Entry 7TK9 (electron microscopy, 6.00 A resolution (low resolution: residue-level contacts below are approximate; hydrogen-bond / salt-bridge calls are withheld)); this record covers chains C and D of the 27 polymer chains in the assembly.

# Chain C
Name: ATP synthase subunit alpha
Source organism: Saccharomyces cerevisiae
UniProtKB: P07251 (ATPA_YEAST); residues 1-510 here correspond to UniProt positions 36-545 (UniProt number = residue number + 35)
Amino-acid sequence (510 residues; each row starts with the number of its first residue):
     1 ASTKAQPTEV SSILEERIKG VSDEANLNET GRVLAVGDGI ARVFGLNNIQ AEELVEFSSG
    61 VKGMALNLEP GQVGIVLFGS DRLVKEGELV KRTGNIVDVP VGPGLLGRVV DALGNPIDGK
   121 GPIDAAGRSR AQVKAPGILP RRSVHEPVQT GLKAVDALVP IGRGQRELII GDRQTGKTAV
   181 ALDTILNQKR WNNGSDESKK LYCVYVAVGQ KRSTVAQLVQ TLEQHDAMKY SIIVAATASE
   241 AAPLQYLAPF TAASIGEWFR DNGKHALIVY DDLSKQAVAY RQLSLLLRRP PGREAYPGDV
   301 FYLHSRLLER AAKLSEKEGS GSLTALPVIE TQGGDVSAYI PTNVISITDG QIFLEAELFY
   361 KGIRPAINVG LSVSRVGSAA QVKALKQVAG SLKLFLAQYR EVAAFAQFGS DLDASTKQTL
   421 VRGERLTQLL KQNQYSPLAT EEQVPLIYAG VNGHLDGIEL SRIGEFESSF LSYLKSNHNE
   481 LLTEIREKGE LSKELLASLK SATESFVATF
Unresolved in the structure: 1-11, 510
UniProt features mapped onto this chain:
  - binding site (ATP): Gly171 to Thr178
  - site: Ser372 (Required for activity)
  - modified residue (Phosphoserine): Ser22, Ser143

# Chain D
Name: ATP synthase subunit beta
Source organism: Saccharomyces cerevisiae
Notes: EC 7.1.2.2
UniProtKB: P00830 (ATPB_YEAST); residues 1-478 here correspond to UniProt positions 34-511 (UniProt number = residue number + 33)
Amino-acid sequence (478 residues; numbered 1 to 478; the number before each row is that of its first residue):
     1 ASAAQSTPIT GKVTAVIGAI VDVHFEQSEL PAILNALEIK TPQGKLVLEV AQHLGENTVR
    61 TIAMDGTEGL VRGEKVLDTG GPISVPVGRE TLGRIINVIG EPIDERGPIK SKLRKPIHAD
   121 PPSFAEQSTS AEILETGIKV VDLLAPYARG GKIGLFGGAG VGKTVFIQEL INNIAKAHGG
   181 FSVFTGVGER TREGNDLYRE MKETGVINLE GESKVALVFG QMNEPPGARA RVALTGLTIA
   241 EYFRDEEGQD VLLFIDNIFR FTQAGSEVSA LLGRIPSAVG YQPTLATDMG LLQERITTTK
   301 KGSVTSVQAV YVPADDLTDP APATTFAHLD ATTVLSRGIS ELGIYPAVDP LDSKSRLLDA
   361 AVVGQEHYDV ASKVQETLQT YKSLQDIIAI LGMDELSEQD KLTVERARKI QRFLSQPFAV
   421 AEVFTGIPGK LVRLKDTVAS FKAVLEGKYD NIPEHAFYMV GGIEDVVAKA EKLAAEAN
Unresolved in the structure: 1-5, 476-478
UniProt features mapped onto this chain:
  - binding site (ATP): Gly157 to Thr164
  - modified residue: Thr79 (Phosphothreonine), Thr204 (Phosphothreonine), Ser340 (Phosphoserine)

# Chain C / chain D interface
Residue-residue contacts (13; chain C residue first):
  Asn47(C) with Arg72(D)
  Ile49(C) with Val71(D)
  Gln50(C) with Gly69(D); Leu70(D)
  Ala51(C) with Gly69(D); Leu70(D)
  Asn67(C) with Val16(D)
  Leu68(C) with Ala15(D); Val16(D)
  Pro70(C) with Thr14(D)
  Gly298(C) with Glu267(D)
  Ser305(C) with Met222(D)
  Arg306(C) with Asn223(D)
Other interface residues (no listed pair), chain C (14 interface residues in all): Leu66, Glu69, Ile138, Ser410
Other interface residues (no listed pair), chain D (14 interface residues in all): Glu68, Thr191, Asn195, Ile390

# Overview
The chain C/chain D interface involves 14 residues from each chain. UniProt lists 8 ATP-binding residues on
chain C; 8 ATP-binding residues on chain D.
Here chain C is ATP synthase subunit alpha and chain D is ATP synthase subunit beta, both from Saccharomyces
cerevisiae. Entry 7TK9 (Yeast ATP synthase State 1catalytic(d) with 10 mM ATP backbone model) was determined
by electron microscopy (same publication as 7TJS, 7TJT, 7TJU, 7TJV, 7TJW, 7TJX and 30 further entries).
